Entry 6J6N (electron microscopy, 3.86 A resolution); this record covers chains c and E of the 41 polymer chains in the assembly.

== Chain c ==
Protein: Pre-mRNA-splicing factor CEF1
From: Saccharomyces cerevisiae S288c
UniProt: Q03654 (CEF1_YEAST); numbering as in UniProt (aligned over 1-590)
Sequence (590 residues; numbered 1 to 590; the number before each row is that of its first residue):
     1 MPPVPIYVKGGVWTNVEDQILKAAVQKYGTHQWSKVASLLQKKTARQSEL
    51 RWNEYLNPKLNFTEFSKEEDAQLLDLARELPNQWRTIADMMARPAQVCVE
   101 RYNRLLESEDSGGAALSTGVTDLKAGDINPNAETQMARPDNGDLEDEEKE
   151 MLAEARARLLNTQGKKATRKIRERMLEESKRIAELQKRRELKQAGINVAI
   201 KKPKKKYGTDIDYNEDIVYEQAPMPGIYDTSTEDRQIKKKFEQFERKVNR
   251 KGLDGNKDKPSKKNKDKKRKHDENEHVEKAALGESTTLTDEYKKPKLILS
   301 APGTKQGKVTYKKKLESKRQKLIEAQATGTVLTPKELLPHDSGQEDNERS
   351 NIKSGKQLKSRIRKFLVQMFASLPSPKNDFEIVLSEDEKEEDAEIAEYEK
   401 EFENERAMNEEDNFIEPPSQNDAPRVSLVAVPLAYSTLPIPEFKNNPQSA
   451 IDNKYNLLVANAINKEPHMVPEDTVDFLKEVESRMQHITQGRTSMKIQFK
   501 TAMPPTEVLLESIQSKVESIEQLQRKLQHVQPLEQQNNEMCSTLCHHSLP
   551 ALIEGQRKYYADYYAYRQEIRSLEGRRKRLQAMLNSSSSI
Disordered / not traced: 1-8, 112-144, 254-331, 366-369, 383, 402-410, 421, 439-443, 470-481, 588-590
Curated features (UniProtKB/Swiss-Prot):
  - DNA-binding region (H-T-H motif): Trp33 to Leu56, Trp84 to Leu106
  - region: Ala460 to Gln490 (Interaction with PRP19 and self-interaction)

== Chain E ==
Molecule: U6 snRNA
From: Saccharomyces cerevisiae S288c
Sequence (112 nucleotides; each row starts with the number of its first residue):
     1 GUUCGCGAAGUAACCCUUCGUGGACAUUUGGUCAAUUUGAAACAAUACAG
    51 AGAUGAUCAGCAGUUCCCCUGCAUAAGGAUGAACCGUUUUACAAAGAGAU
   101 UUAUUUCGUUUU
Disordered / not traced: 104-112
Ion coordination: Mg2+ site 1: G60, U80; Mg2+ site 2: C61, G77; Mg2+ site 3: G78, U80; Mg2+ site 4 near G81 (its only coordinating residue here)
What the authors report for this chain:
  - Mg2+ coordination: G60, G78, U80

== Chain c / chain E interface ==
Residue-residue contacts - 24 pairs, chain c then chain E:
  Tyr28(c) - G55(E)  phosphate contact
  Ser34(c) - G55(E)  hydrogen bond to the base
  Lys35(c) - U54(E)  sugar contact
  Lys35(c) - G55(E)  base contact
  Ser38(c) - G55(E)  base contact
  Arg158(c) - G55(E)  hydrogen bond to the sugar
  Gln163(c) - U54(E)  phosphate contact
  Lys165(c) - A51(E)  hydrogen bond to the phosphate
  Lys165(c) - G52(E)  salt bridge to the phosphate
  Lys165(c) - A53(E)  hydrogen bond to the phosphate
  Lys165(c) - U54(E)  base contact
  Lys166(c) - G52(E)  salt bridge to the phosphate
  Lys166(c) - C85(E)  base contact
  Ala167(c) - C85(E)  sugar contact
  Arg169(c) - A51(E)  sugar contact
  Lys170(c) - C84(E)  salt bridge to the phosphate
  Lys170(c) - C85(E)  base contact
  Arg172(c) - A49(E)  hydrogen bond to the phosphate
  Arg172(c) - G50(E)  salt bridge to the phosphate
  Arg174(c) - G86(E)  hydrogen bond to the sugar
  Tyr207(c) - C66(E)  sugar contact
  Tyr207(c) - C67(E)  sugar contact
  Ile211(c) - C66(E)  base contact
  Tyr219(c) - C66(E)  hydrogen bond to the base
Interface residues without a listed pair, chain c (18 interface residues in all): Gly164, Thr209
Interface residues without a listed pair, chain E (14 interface residues in all): C68, A83

== Overview ==
18 residues of chain c and 14 residues of chain E are in contact; the contacts include 7 hydrogen bonds and 4
salt bridges. Polar contacts include Ser34(c)-G55(E), Tyr219(c)-C66(E) and Arg158(c)-G55(E). The Mg2+ site 1
is built by G60(E) and U80(E). The paper reports Mg2+ coordination by G60(E), G78(E) and U80(E).
Chain c is Pre-mRNA-splicing factor CEF1 and chain E is U6 snRNA, both from Saccharomyces cerevisiae S288c;
the structure, Cryo-EM structure of the yeast B*-b1 complex at an average resolution of 3.86 angstrom, was
determined by electron microscopy together with 6J6G, 6J6H and 6J6Q from the same study.
